PDB entry 3S23 | X-ray diffraction, 1.95 A resolution | chain A

[Chain A]
Name: 3-oxoacyl-[ACP] synthase III
Source organism: Xanthomonas campestris pv. campestris
Reference sequence: Q8PDX2 (Q8PDX2_XANCP); residues 21-358 here correspond to UniProt positions 1-338 (UniProt number = residue number - 20)
Chain sequence (345 residues; numbered 14 to 358; the number before each row is that of its first residue):
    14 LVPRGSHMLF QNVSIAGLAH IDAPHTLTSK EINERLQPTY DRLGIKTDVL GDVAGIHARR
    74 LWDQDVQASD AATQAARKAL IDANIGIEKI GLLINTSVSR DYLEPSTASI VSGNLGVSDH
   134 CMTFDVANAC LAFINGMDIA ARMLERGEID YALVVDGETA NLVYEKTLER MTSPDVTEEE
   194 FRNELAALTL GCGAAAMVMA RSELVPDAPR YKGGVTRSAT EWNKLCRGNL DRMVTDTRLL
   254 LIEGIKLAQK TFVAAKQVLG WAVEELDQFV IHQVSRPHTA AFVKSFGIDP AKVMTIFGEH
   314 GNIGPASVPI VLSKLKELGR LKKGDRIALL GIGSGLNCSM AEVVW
Disordered / not traced: 239-249
Differences from the reference sequence: expression tag (14-20)
UniProt features mapped onto this chain:
  - active site: Glu117 (Proton acceptor), Cys143 (Acyl-thioester intermediate)
  - binding site (Mn(2+)): His38, Asp76
  - site: His285 (Important for activity)
Metal / ion sites: Mn2+: His38, Asp76
Ligand contacts:
  - cerulenin (CER; (2s, 3r)-3-hydroxy-4-oxo-7,10-trans,trans-dodecadienamide): Glu117, Ala142, Cys143, Leu253, Leu254, Ile258, His285, Val287, His291, Asn315, Ile345, Gly346, Ser347
  - xenon (XE), molecule 1: Ile28, Ala29, Gly30, Asp95, Pro222, Lys329, Trp358
  - xenon (XE), molecule 2: Phe265, Phe282, Phe295, Phe299, Ile301, Leu343, Met353
From the paper describing this entry:
  - binding site for cerulenin: Cys143
  - catalytic residues: Glu117 (proposed by the authors, not directly observed)

[Summary]
Chain A binds cerulenin and xenon. His38 and Asp76 coordinate Mn2+. Curated annotation (UniProt) lists
active-site residues Glu117 and Cys143 and Mn2+-binding residues His38 and Asp76. From the paper: the
catalytic residue Glu117; a binding site for cerulenin at Cys143.
Chain A is 3-oxoacyl-[ACP] synthase III (Xanthomonas campestris pv. campestris); the structure, Crystal
structure of cerulenin bound Xanthomonas campestri oleA (co-crystal) Xe Derivative, was determined by X-ray
diffraction together with 3S1Z, 3S20, 3ROW and 3S21 from the same study.
